Entry 9K0Z (electron microscopy, 4.70 A resolution (low resolution: residue-level contacts below are approximate; hydrogen-bond / salt-bridge calls are withheld)); this record covers chains q and h of the 58 polymer chains in the assembly.

# Chain q
Name: Large ribosomal subunit protein uL13
Source organism: Mycolicibacterium smegmatis MC2 155
Reference sequence: A0QSP8 (RL13_MYCS2); numbering as in UniProt (aligned over 2-147)
Sequence (146 residues; numbered 2 to 147; the number before each row is that of its first residue):
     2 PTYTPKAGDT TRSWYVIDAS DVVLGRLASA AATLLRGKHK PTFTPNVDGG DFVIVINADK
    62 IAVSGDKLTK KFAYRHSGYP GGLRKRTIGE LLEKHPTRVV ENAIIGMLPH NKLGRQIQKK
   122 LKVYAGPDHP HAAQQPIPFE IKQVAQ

# Chain h
Molecule: 23S ribosomal RNA
Source organism: Mycolicibacterium smegmatis MC2 155
Sequence (3127 nucleotides; each row starts with the number of its first residue; numbers below 1 keep their minus sign (U-2 is residue -2)):
    -2 UUGUAAGUGU UUAAGGGCGC AUGGUGGAUG CCUUGGCACU GGGAGCCGAU GAAGGACGUA
    58 GGAGGCUGCG AUAAGCCUCG GGGAGCUGUC AACCGAGCGU UGAUCCGAGG AUGUCCGAAU
   118 GGGGAAACCC GGCACGAGUG AUGUCGUGUC ACCAGGCGCU GAAUAUAUAG GCGUCUGGGG
   178 GGAACGCGGG GAAGUGAAAC AUCUCAGUAC CCGUAGGAAG AGAAAACAAA AUGUGAUUCC
   238 GUGAGUAGUG GCGAGCGAAA GCGGAGGAUG GCUAAACCGU AUGCAUGUGA UACCGGGUAG
   298 GGGUUGUGUG UGCGGGGUUG UGGGACCUAU CUUUCCGGCU CUACCUGGCU GGAGGGCAGU
   358 GAGAAAAUGU UGUGGUUAGC GGAAAUGGCU UGGGAUGGCC UGCCGUAGAC GGUGAGAGCC
   418 CGGUACGUGA AAACCCGACG UCUGUCUUGA UGGUGUUCCC GAGUAGCAGC GGGCCCGUGG
   478 AAUCUGCUGU GAAUCUGCCG GGACCACCCG GUAAGCCUGA AUACUUCCCA GUGACCGAUA
   538 GCGGAUUAGU ACCGUGAGGG AAUGGUGAAA AGUACCCCGG GAGGGGAGUG AAAGAGUACC
   598 UGAAACCGUG CGCUUACAAU CCGUCAGAGC CCUCGACGUG UCGUGGGGUG AUGGCGUGCC
   658 UUUUGAAGAA UGAGCCUGCG AGUCAGGGAC AUGUCGCGAG GUUAACCCGG GUGGGGUAGC
   718 CGCAGCGAAA GCGAGUCUGA AUAGGGCGUA UCCACACAAG AGUGUGUGGU GUAGUGGUGU
   778 GUUCUGGACC CGAAGCGGAG UGAUCUACCC AUGGCCAGGG UGAAGCGCGG GUAAGACCGC
   838 GUGGAGGCCC GAACCCACUU AGGUUGAAGA CUGAGGGGAU GAGCUGUGGG UAGGGGUGAA
   898 AGGCCAAUCA AACUCCGUGA UAGCUGGUUC UCCCCGAAAU GCAUUUAGGU GCAGCGUCGC
   958 AUGUUUCUUG CCGGAGGUAG AGCUACUGGA UGGCCGAUGG GCCCCACAGG GUUACUGACG
  1018 UCAGCCAAAC UCCGAAUGCC GGUAAGUCCA AGAGUGCGGC AGUGAGACGG CGGGGGAUAA
  1078 GCUCCGUGCG UCGAGAGGGA AACAGCCCAG AUCGCCGGCU AAGGCCCCUA AGCGUGUGCU
  1138 AAGUGGAAAA GGAUGUGCAG UCGCGAAGAC AACCAGGAGG UUGGCUUAGA AGCAGCCACC
  1198 CUUGAAAGAG UGCGUAAUAG CUCACUGGUC AAGUGAUUGU GCGCCGAUAA UGUAGCGGGG
  1258 CUCAAGCACA CCGCCGAAGC CGCGGCAGCC AACGUGUUGG CUGGGUAGGG GAGCGUCCUG
  1318 CAUCCGGUGA AGCCGCCGAG UGAUCGAGUG GUGGAGGGUG UGGGAGUGAG AAUGCAGGCA
  1378 UGAGUAGCGA UUAGGCAAGU GAGAACCUUG CCCGCCGAAA GACCAAGGGU UCCUGGGCCA
  1438 GGCCAGUCCG CCCAGGGUGA GUCGGGACCU AAGGCGAGGC CGACAGGCGU AGUCGAUGGA
  1498 CAACGGGUUG AUAUUCCCGU ACCCGUGUAU GUGCGUCCAU GAUGAAUCAG CGGUACUAAC
  1558 CAUCCAAAAC CACCGUGACC GCACCUUUCG GGGUGUGGCG UUGGUGGGGC UGCAUGGGAC
  1618 CUUCGUUGGU AGUAGUCAAG CGAUGGGGUG ACGCAGGAAG GUAGCCGUAC CGGUCAGUGG
  1678 UAAUACCGGG GUAAGCCUGU AGGGAGUCAG AUAGGUAAAU CCGUCUGGCA UAUAUCCUGA
  1738 GAGGUGAUGC AUAGCCGAGU GAGGCGAAUU CGGUGAUCCU AUGCUGCCGA GAAAAGCCUC
  1798 UAGCGAGGAC AUACACGGCC CGUACCCCAA ACCAACACAG GUGGUCAGGU AGAGAAUACU
  1858 AAGGCGUACG AGUGAACUAU GGUUAAGGAA CUCGGCAAAA UGCCCCCGUA ACUUCGGGAG
  1918 AAGGGGGACC CACAUGGCGU GUAAGCCUUU ACGGCCCAAG CGUGAGUGGG UGGCACAAAC
  1978 CAGUGAGAAG CGACUGUUUA CUAAAAACAC AGGUCCGUGC GAAGUCGCAA GACGAUGUAU
  2038 ACGGACUGAC GCCUGCCCGG UGCUGGAAGG UUAAGAGGAC CCGUUAACUC CCUUUGGGGG
  2098 UGAAGCGGAG AAUUUAAGCC CCAGUAAACG GCGGUGGUAA CUAUAACCAU CCUAAGGUAG
  2158 CGAAAUUCCU UGUCGGGUAA GUUCCGACCU GCACGAAUGG CGUAACGACU UCUCAACUGU
  2218 CUCAACCAUA GACUCGGCGA AAUUGCACUA CGAGUAAAGA UGCUCGUUAC GCGCGGCAGG
  2278 ACGAAAAGAC CCCGGGACCU UCACUACAAC UUGGUAUUGG UGCUCGAUAC GGUUUGUGUA
  2338 GGAUAGGUGG GAGACUGUGA AGCUCACACG CCAGUGUGGG UGGAGUCGUU GUUGAAAUAC
  2398 CACUCUGAUC GUAUUGGGCC UCUAACCUCG GACCGUAUAU CCGGUUCAGG GACAGUGCCU
  2458 GGUGGGUAGU UUAACUGGGG CGGUUGCCUC CUAAAAUGUA ACGGAGGCGC CCAAAGGUUC
  2518 CCUCAACCUG GACGGCAAUC AGGUGUUGAG UGUAAGUGCA CAAGGGAGCU UGACUGCGAG
  2578 ACGGACAUGU CGAGCAGGGA CGAAAGUCGG GACUAGUGAU CCGGCACCUC UGAGUGGAAG
  2638 GGGUGUCGCU CAACGGAUAA AAGGUACCCC GGGGAUAACA GGCUGAUCUU CCCCAAGAGU
  2698 CCAUAUCGAC GGGAUGGUUU GGCACCUCGA UGUCGGCUCG UCGCAUCCUG GGGCUGGAGC
  2758 AGGUCCCAAG GGUUGGGCUG UUCGCCCAUU AAAGCGGCAC GCGAGCUGGG UUUAGAACGU
  2818 CGUGAGACAG UUCGGUCUCU AUCCGCCGCG CGCGUCAGAA GCUUGAGGAA ACCUGUCCCU
  2878 AGUACGAGAG GACCGGGACG GACGAACCUC UGGUAUACCA GUUGUCCCAC CAGGGGCACG
  2938 GCUGGAUAGC CACGUUCGGA CAGGAUAACC GCUGAAAGCA UCUAAGCGGG AAACCUCUUC
  2998 CAAGACCAGG CUUCUCACCC UCUAGGAGGG AUAAGGCCCC CCGCAGACCA CGGGAUUGAU
  3058 AGACCAGACC UGGAAGCCUA GUAAUAGGUG CAGGGAACUG GCACUAACCG GCCGAAAACU
  3118 UACAACA
Disordered / not traced: -2 to 1, 1562-1609, 3121-3124
Bound ions: Mg2+ site 1: A1876 (shared with 1 residue of chain j); Mg2+ site 2: U2058, G2059, U2122
Residues lining bound ligands: phenylalanine (PHE): G2285, C2287, A2675, U2730, U2809

# How chain q and chain h interact
Contacting residue pairs (101):
  Pro2(q) with C1113(h)
  Thr3(q) with C1113(h)
  Thr5(q) with G624(h); A625(h)
  Pro6(q) with A625(h)
  Lys7(q) with A625(h); G626(h)
  Ala8(q) with A625(h); G626(h)
  Trp15(q) with G4(h)
  Asp22(q) with C1260(h)
  Val24(q) with C1258(h); U1259(h); C1260(h)
  Leu25(q) with C1258(h)
  Gly26(q) with G1257(h); C1258(h); A1262(h)
  Arg27(q) with C1130(h); C1260(h); A1262(h)
  Ser30(q) with C1123(h); C1124(h)
  Ala33(q) with C1124(h)
  Thr34(q) with C1124(h)
  Arg37(q) with C1125(h); U1126(h)
  Lys39(q) with C1125(h); A1127(h)
  Asn47(q) with A623(h); U649(h); G650(h)
  Phe53(q) with U5(h)
  Ser65(q) with U1259(h); C1260(h)
  Gly66(q) with U1259(h)
  Lys68(q) with G1140(h); C1258(h); U1259(h)
  Lys71(q) with G1140(h)
  Lys72(q) with G1257(h)
  Tyr75(q) with U1250(h)
  Arg76(q) with G2864(h)
  His77(q) with G1249(h)
  Ser78(q) with G2865(h); A2866(h)
  Tyr80(q) with A2866(h)
  Pro81(q) with G1249(h); U2738(h); C2739(h)
  Gly82(q) with G1249(h); C2739(h)
  Leu84(q) with G1249(h); U1250(h)
  Arg85(q) with G2865(h); A2866(h)
  Arg87(q) with G2864(h)
  Lys95(q) with C2992(h)
  His96(q) with G2864(h)
  Arg99(q) with A2863(h); G2864(h)
  Glu102(q) with C3004(h)
  Asn103(q) with G1256(h)
  Ala104(q) with G1256(h); G1257(h)
  Gly107(q) with G1255(h); G1256(h)
  Met108(q) with C1124(h); C1125(h); G1256(h)
  Leu109(q) with C1125(h)
  Pro110(q) with C1125(h)
  His111(q) with G2263(h); U2264(h)
  Asn112(q) with G650(h); G651(h)
  Lys113(q) with A615(h); A616(h); U649(h); G650(h)
  Leu114(q) with U649(h); G650(h)
  Arg116(q) with C614(h); A615(h); A616(h)
  Lys120(q) with C3003(h); C3004(h)
  Pro131(q) with A3(h)
  His132(q) with A3(h); G4(h)
  Ala134(q) with U3118(h); A3119(h)
  Gln135(q) with A3(h); G4(h)
  Gln136(q) with U3118(h); A3119(h)
  Ile142(q) with C1130(h)
  Gln144(q) with C1130(h); G1131(h)
  Gln147(q) with G1129(h); G1131(h)
Also at the interface, not in a pair above, chain q (64 interface residues in all): Pro46, Ala63, Gly83, Lys123, Lys143, Val145
Also at the interface, not in a pair above, chain h (50 interface residues in all): A2, A648, A1251, U2265, U2993

# Overview
The interface between chain q and chain h involves 64 residues on one side and 50 on the other. Chain h binds
phenylalanine. U2058(h), G2059(h) and U2122(h) coordinate Mg2+ site 2.
Chain q is Large ribosomal subunit protein uL13 and chain h is 23S ribosomal RNA, both from Mycolicibacterium
smegmatis MC2 155; the structure, EF-G2 bound 70S ribosome complex of M. smegmatis, was determined by electron
microscopy, deposited together with 9K10.
